PDB entry 4JAL | X-ray diffraction, 2.00 A resolution | chains A and B

[Chain A (and B)]
Molecule: tRNA (cytidine(34)-2'-O)-methyltransferase
Source organism: Escherichia coli
Notes: EC 2.1.1.207; chain B of this document is another copy of the same molecule, construct and numbering; everything in this record applies to it too
Reference sequence: P0AGJ7 (TRML_ECOLI); residue numbers follow UniProt; this construct covers 2-157
Sequence (167 residues; each row starts with the number of its first residue; numbers below 1 keep their minus sign (His-9 is residue -9)):
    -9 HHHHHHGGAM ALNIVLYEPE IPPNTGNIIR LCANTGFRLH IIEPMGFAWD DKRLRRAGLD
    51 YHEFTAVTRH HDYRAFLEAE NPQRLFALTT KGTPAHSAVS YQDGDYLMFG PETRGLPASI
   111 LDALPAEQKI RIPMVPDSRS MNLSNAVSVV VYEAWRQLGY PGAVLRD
Not modelled in the structure: -9 to -1, 156-157 (chain B: -9 to -1, 155-157)
Construct notes: expression tag (-9 to 1)
Small-molecule neighbours: S-adenosylhomocysteine (SAH): Ile11, Asn14, Leu78, Thr79, Thr80, Met98, Phe99, Gly100, Pro101, Glu102, Gly105, Leu106, Ile120, Arg121, Ile122, Met124, Ser130, Met131, Asn132, Leu133, Ala136
Swiss-Prot annotation at these positions:
  - binding site (S-adenosyl-L-methionine): Leu78, Gly100, Ile122, Ser130
Reported in the primary citation:
  - binding site for S-adenosylhomocysteine: Asn14, Leu78 to Thr80, Phe99 to Leu106, Ile120 to Met124, Ser130 to Leu133
  - binding site for the ligand EPE: Thr79 to Lys81, Thr103 to Leu106, Ser130
  - mutagenesis - R20A, R20E, K42A, K42E, R43A, R43E, R45E, R46A, R46E, R59E, R129E, Y142A: abolished binding to tRNA
  - mutagenesis - R45A (3-20-fold), R59A (3-20-fold), R104A (3-20-fold), R104E, R129A: decreased binding to tRNA
  - mutagenesis - R28E, R64E, R74E, K81A, K81E: unchanged binding to tRNA
  - mutagenesis - R28E, R64E, R74E: unchanged catalytic activity
  - mutagenesis - R20A, R43A, R46A, R129A, R129E, Y142A: abolished catalytic activity
  - mutagenesis - R20E, K42E, R43E, R45E, R46E, R59E, K81E, R104E, R129E, Y142A: unchanged binding to SAH
  - mutagenesis - K42A, R45A, R59A, R104A: decreased catalytic activity
  - mutagenesis - K81A, K81E, R104E: decreased catalytic activity on tRNA
  - catalytic residues: Lys81, Arg129

[Chain A / chain B interface]
Residue-residue contacts (69; chain A residue first):
  Asn17(A) - Asn132(B)
  Asn17(A) - Asn135(B)
  Arg20(A) - Arg129(B)
  Arg20(A) - Ser130(B)
  Asn24(A) - Met124(B)
  Asn24(A) - Val125(B)  hydrogen bond (backbone-backbone)
  Asn24(A) - Ser128(B)  hydrogen bond
  Asn24(A) - Arg129(B)  hydrogen bond (side chain-backbone)
  Asn24(A) - Ser130(B)
  Thr25(A) - Val125(B)
  Gly48(A) - Arg129(B)  hydrogen bond (backbone-side chain)
  Asp50(A) - Arg129(B)  salt bridge
  Glu53(A) - Arg129(B)  salt bridge
  His86(A) - Tyr150(B)
  Ser87(A) - Arg146(B)
  Ser87(A) - Tyr150(B)  hydrogen bond
  Ile122(A) - Tyr142(B)  hydrophobic
  Pro123(A) - Tyr142(B)  hydrogen bond (backbone-side chain)
  Pro123(A) - Trp145(B)
  Pro123(A) - Tyr150(B)  hydrophobic
  Pro123(A) - Ala153(B)  hydrophobic
  Met124(A) - Asn24(B)
  Met124(A) - Tyr142(B)
  Met124(A) - Trp145(B)  hydrophobic
  Met124(A) - Ala153(B)
  Val125(A) - Asn24(B)  hydrogen bond (backbone-backbone)
  Val125(A) - Thr25(B)
  Val125(A) - Trp145(B)
  Val125(A) - Gly152(B)
  Pro126(A) - Gly152(B)
  Ser128(A) - Asn24(B)  hydrogen bond
  Arg129(A) - Arg20(B)
  Arg129(A) - Asn24(B)  hydrogen bond (backbone-side chain)
  Arg129(A) - Gly48(B)  hydrogen bond (side chain-backbone)
  Arg129(A) - Asp50(B)  salt bridge
  Arg129(A) - Glu53(B)  salt bridge
  Ser130(A) - Arg20(B)
  Ser130(A) - Asn24(B)
  Met131(A) - Tyr142(B)  hydrophobic
  Asn132(A) - Asn17(B)
  Ser134(A) - Asn135(B)  hydrogen bond
  Asn135(A) - Asn17(B)
  Asn135(A) - Ser134(B)  hydrogen bond
  Asn135(A) - Asn135(B)  hydrogen bond (backbone-side chain)
  Asn135(A) - Ser138(B)  hydrogen bond
  Ser138(A) - Asn135(B)  hydrogen bond
  Ser138(A) - Val139(B)
  Val139(A) - Ser138(B)
  Val139(A) - Tyr142(B)  hydrophobic
  Tyr142(A) - Ile122(B)  hydrophobic
  Tyr142(A) - Pro123(B)  hydrogen bond (side chain-backbone)
  Tyr142(A) - Met124(B)
  Tyr142(A) - Met131(B)  hydrophobic
  Tyr142(A) - Val139(B)  hydrophobic
  Glu143(A) - Arg146(B)  salt bridge
  Trp145(A) - Pro123(B)
  Trp145(A) - Met124(B)  hydrophobic
  Trp145(A) - Val125(B)
  Arg146(A) - Ser87(B)
  Arg146(A) - Glu143(B)  salt bridge
  Arg146(A) - Arg146(B)
  Tyr150(A) - His86(B)
  Tyr150(A) - Ser87(B)  hydrogen bond
  Tyr150(A) - Pro123(B)  hydrophobic
  Gly152(A) - Val125(B)
  Gly152(A) - Pro126(B)
  Ala153(A) - Pro123(B)  hydrophobic
  Ala153(A) - Met124(B)
  Leu155(A) - Pro123(B)  hydrophobic
Other interface residues (no listed pair), chain A (35 interface residues in all): Leu21, Ala23, Gly26, Val154
Other interface residues (no listed pair), chain B (34 interface residues in all): Leu21, Ala23, Gly26, Val154

[Overview]
Chain A and chain B form an interface of 35 and 34 residues respectively, with 17 hydrogen bonds and 6 salt
bridges. Among the polar pairs are Asp50(A)-Arg129(B), Glu53(A)-Arg129(B) and Glu143(A)-Arg146(B). From the
paper: catalytic residues Lys81(A) and Arg129(A); R20A, R20E and K42A of chain A, among others, abolish
binding to tRNA; 22 substitutions were tested in all.
Both chains are tRNA (cytidine(34)-2'-O)-methyltransferase (Escherichia coli). Entry 4JAL (Crystal structure
of tRNA (Um34/Cm34) methyltransferase TrmL from Escherichia coli with SAH) was determined by X-ray
diffraction, deposited together with 4JAK.
